Entry 7SUT (X-ray diffraction, 1.49 A resolution); this record covers chains C and D of the 4 polymer chains in the assembly.

[Chain C]
Name: HaPE645 alpha-2 subunit
Organism: Hemiselmis andersenii
Amino-acid sequence (68 residues; row label = number of the first residue in the row):
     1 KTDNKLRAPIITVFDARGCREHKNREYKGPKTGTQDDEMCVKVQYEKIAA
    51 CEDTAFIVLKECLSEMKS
Unresolved in the structure: 1-5
Covalently attached groups: (15,16)-dihydrobiliverdin (singly linked) (X2I) linked to C19
Residues lining bound ligands:
  - phycoerythrobilin (PEB): V13, F14, D15, R17, Q35, D36, M39, C40, V41
  - (15,16)-dihydrobiliverdin (singly linked) (X2I), molecule 1: F14, A16, E21, H22, N24, R25, E26, Y27, D36, D37, E38, M39, C40, K42
  - (15,16)-dihydrobiliverdin (singly linked) (X2I), molecule 2: L63, M66, K67, S68
Reported in the primary citation:
  - specificity-determining residues: L6 (proposed by the authors, not directly observed)

[Chain D]
Name: Phycoerythrin550 beta subunit
Organism: Hemiselmis andersenii
UniProtKB: U5T8W0 (U5T8W0_HEMAN); residue numbers follow UniProt; this construct covers 1-177
Amino-acid sequence (177 residues; row label = number of the first residue in the row):
     1 MLDAFSKVITSADGKAAYVGGADLQALKKFVSEGNKRMDSVNAIVSNASC
    51 IVSDSVSGMVCENPSLIAPNGGVYTNRKMAACLRDAEIILRYVSYSLLSG
   101 DSSVLEDRCLNGLKETYASLGVPAAGNARTISIMKATVIGFITNNSQQKK
   151 LSTPAGDCSALASEVGGYFDKVSSALA
Unresolved in the structure: 1-15, 177
Differences from the reference sequence: conflict V172 (Glu in U5T8W0)
UniProt features mapped onto this chain:
  - binding site ((2R,3E)-phycoerythrobilin): Y18, K28, N35, D39, C82, R84, D85, N144, P154, G156, C158
  - binding site (15,16-dihydrobiliverdin): C50, D54, C61, R129, Q148, K149
Covalently attached groups: DiCys-(15,16)-Dihydrobiliverdin (AX9) linked to C50, C61; phycocyanobilin (CYC) linked to C82; phycoerythrobilin (PEB) linked to C158
Residues lining bound ligands:
  - DiCys-(15,16)-Dihydrobiliverdin (AX9): N47, I51, D54, S57, G58, E62, R129, I133, A136, T137, G140, F141
  - phycocyanobilin (CYC): V56, M59, L66, G72, V73, R77, K78, A81, R84, D85, I88, Y92, R108, C109, L113, T116, Y117, L120, V122, P123, G126, N127, T130
  - phycoerythrobilin (PEB): L24, K28, N35, K36, M38, D39, S40, N42, F141, I142, N144, L151, T153, P154, A155, G156, D157, L161
  - (15,16)-dihydrobiliverdin (singly linked) (X2I), molecule 1: Y18, G20, G21
  - (15,16)-dihydrobiliverdin (singly linked) (X2I), molecule 2: P64, S65, I67, A68, P69

[Interface between chain C and chain D]
Residue-residue contacts (86; chain C residue first):
  L6(C) - R84(D)
  L6(C) - I88(D)  hydrophobic
  R7(C) - Y92(D)  hydrogen bond (backbone-side chain)
  A8(C) - R91(D)
  A8(C) - Y92(D)  hydrophobic
  P9(C) - R91(D)
  P9(C) - Y92(D)
  P9(C) - Y95(D)  hydrophobic
  I10(C) - R91(D)
  I11(C) - V41(D)  hydrophobic
  I11(C) - V45(D)
  I11(C) - S94(D)
  I11(C) - Y95(D)  hydrophobic
  I11(C) - L98(D)  hydrophobic
  V13(C) - M38(D)
  V13(C) - V41(D)  hydrophobic
  V13(C) - N42(D)
  E26(C) - Y18(D)
  Y27(C) - Y18(D)
  Y27(C) - G20(D)  hydrogen bond (side chain-backbone)
  Y27(C) - G21(D)
  Y27(C) - A22(D)
  Y27(C) - D23(D)  hydrogen bond (side chain-backbone)
  P30(C) - G21(D)
  P30(C) - A22(D)  hydrogen bond (backbone-backbone)
  T32(C) - G21(D)
  T32(C) - A22(D)
  T32(C) - Q25(D)
  T34(C) - Q25(D)  hydrogen bond
  D36(C) - G21(D)  hydrogen bond (backbone-backbone)
  D36(C) - L24(D)
  D36(C) - Q25(D)  hydrogen bond
  D36(C) - K28(D)  salt bridge
  D37(C) - G21(D)
  M39(C) - G20(D)
  M39(C) - G21(D)
  M39(C) - L24(D)
  M39(C) - K28(D)
  C40(C) - Y18(D)  hydrophobic
  C40(C) - V19(D)
  C40(C) - G20(D)
  V41(C) - A17(D)
  V41(C) - Y18(D)
  V41(C) - V19(D)  hydrogen bond (backbone-backbone)
  V41(C) - M38(D)  hydrophobic
  K42(C) - A16(D)
  K42(C) - A17(D)
  K42(C) - Y18(D)
  V43(C) - A16(D)
  V43(C) - A17(D)  hydrogen bond (backbone-backbone)
  V43(C) - L98(D)  hydrophobic
  Y45(C) - Y92(D)  hydrogen bond
  Y45(C) - V104(D)
  Y45(C) - R108(D)
  I48(C) - R84(D)
  I48(C) - E87(D)
  I48(C) - I88(D)  hydrophobic
  I48(C) - R91(D)
  A49(C) - R84(D)
  A50(C) - A80(D)
  C51(C) - A80(D)
  E52(C) - N76(D)
  E52(C) - R77(D)
  E52(C) - A80(D)
  T54(C) - L83(D)
  A55(C) - N76(D)
  A55(C) - M79(D)  hydrophobic
  A55(C) - A80(D)
  A55(C) - L83(D)  hydrophobic
  F56(C) - N76(D)
  V58(C) - S53(D)
  L59(C) - I67(D)  hydrophobic
  L59(C) - V73(D)
  L59(C) - T75(D)
  L59(C) - N76(D)
  L59(C) - M79(D)  hydrophobic
  C62(C) - S57(D)
  C62(C) - V60(D)  hydrophobic
  C62(C) - I67(D)  hydrophobic
  L63(C) - I67(D)  hydrophobic
  E65(C) - S57(D)
  E65(C) - C61(D)
  M66(C) - C61(D)
  M66(C) - P64(D)  hydrophobic
  K67(C) - C61(D)  hydrogen bond (backbone-backbone)
  K67(C) - P64(D)
Interface residues without a listed pair, chain C (38 interface residues in all): K31, Q44, E61
Interface residues without a listed pair, chain D (41 interface residues in all): E62, A81, D85

[Summary]
The interface between chain C and chain D involves 38 residues on one side and 41 on the other; the contacts
include 11 hydrogen bonds and 1 salt bridge. Polar pairs include D36(C)-K28(D), R7(C)-Y92(D) and
Y27(C)-G20(D). One (15,16)-dihydrobiliverdin (singly linked) molecule is bound between chain C and chain D.
From the paper: the specificity determinant L6(C).
Chain C is HaPE645 alpha-2 subunit and chain D is Phycoerythrin550 beta subunit, both from Hemiselmis
andersenii; the structure, Light harvesting phycobiliprotein HaPE645 from the cryptophyte Hemiselmis
andersenii CCMP644, was determined by X-ray diffraction, deposited together with 7SSF, 8EL3, 8EL4, 8EL5 and
8EL6.
